5XF8 - chains 3 and 5 of the 7 polymer chains in the assembly; structure by electron microscopy, 7.10 A resolution (low resolution: residue-level contacts below are approximate; hydrogen-bond / salt-bridge calls are withheld).

# Chain 3
Protein: DNA replication licensing factor MCM3
From: Saccharomyces cerevisiae (strain ATCC 204508 / S288c)
Notes: EC 3.6.4.12
UniProt: P24279 (MCM3_YEAST); residue numbers follow UniProt; this construct covers 1-971
Chain sequence (997 residues; row label = number of the first residue in the row; numbers below 1 keep their minus sign (Met-25 is residue -25)):
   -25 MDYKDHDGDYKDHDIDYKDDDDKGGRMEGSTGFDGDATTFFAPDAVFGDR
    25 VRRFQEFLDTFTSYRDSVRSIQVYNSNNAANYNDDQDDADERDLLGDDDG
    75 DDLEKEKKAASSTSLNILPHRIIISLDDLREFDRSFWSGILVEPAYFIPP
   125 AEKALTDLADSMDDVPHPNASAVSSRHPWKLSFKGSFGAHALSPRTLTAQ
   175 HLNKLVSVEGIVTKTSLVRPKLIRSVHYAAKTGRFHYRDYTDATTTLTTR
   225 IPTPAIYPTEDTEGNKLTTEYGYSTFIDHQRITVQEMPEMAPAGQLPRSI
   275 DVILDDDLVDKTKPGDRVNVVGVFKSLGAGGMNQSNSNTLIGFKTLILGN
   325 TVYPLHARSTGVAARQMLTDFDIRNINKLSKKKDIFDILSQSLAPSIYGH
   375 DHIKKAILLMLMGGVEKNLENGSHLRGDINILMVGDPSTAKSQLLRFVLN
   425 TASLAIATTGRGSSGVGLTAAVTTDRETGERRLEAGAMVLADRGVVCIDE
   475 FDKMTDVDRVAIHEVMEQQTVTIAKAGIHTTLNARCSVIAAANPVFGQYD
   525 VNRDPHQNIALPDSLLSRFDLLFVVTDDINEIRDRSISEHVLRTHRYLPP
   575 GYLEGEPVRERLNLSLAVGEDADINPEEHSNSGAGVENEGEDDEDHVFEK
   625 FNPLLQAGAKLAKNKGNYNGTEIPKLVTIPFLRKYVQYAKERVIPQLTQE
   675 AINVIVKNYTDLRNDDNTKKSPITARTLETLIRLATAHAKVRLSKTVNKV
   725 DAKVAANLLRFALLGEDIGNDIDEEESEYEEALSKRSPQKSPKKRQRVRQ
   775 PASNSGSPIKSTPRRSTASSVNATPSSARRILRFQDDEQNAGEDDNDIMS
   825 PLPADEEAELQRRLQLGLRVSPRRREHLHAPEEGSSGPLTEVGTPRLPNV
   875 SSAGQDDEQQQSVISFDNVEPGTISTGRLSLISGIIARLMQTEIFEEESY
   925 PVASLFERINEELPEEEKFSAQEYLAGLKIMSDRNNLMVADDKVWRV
Not modelled in the structure: -25 to 12, 62-90, 142-150, 311-313, 334-337, 571-650, 739-971
Differences from the reference sequence: initiating methionine (-25); expression tag (-24 to 0)

# Chain 5
Protein: Minichromosome maintenance protein 5
From: Saccharomyces cerevisiae (strain ATCC 204508 / S288c)
Notes: EC 3.6.4.12
UniProt: P29496 (MCM5_YEAST); residues 1-775 here = UniProt positions 1-775
Chain sequence (775 residues; each row starts with the number of its first residue):
     1 MSFDRPEIYSAPVLQGESPNDDDNTEIIKSFKNFILEFRLDSQFIYRDQL
    51 RNNILVKNYSLTVNMEHLIGYNEDIYKKLSDEPSDIIPLFETAITQVAKR
   101 ISILSRAQSANNNDKDPENTSMDTDSLLLNSLPTFQLILNSNANQIPLRD
   151 LDSEHVSKIVRLSGIIISTSVLSSRATYLSIMCRNCRHTTSITINNFNSI
   201 TGNTVSLPRSCLSTIESESSMANESNIGDESTKKNCGPDPYIIIHESSKF
   251 IDQQFLKLQEIPELVPVGEMPRNLTMTCDRYLTNKVIPGTRVTIVGIYSI
   301 YNSKNGAGSGRSGGGNGGSGVAIRTPYIKILGIQSDVETSSIWNSVTMFT
   351 EEEEEEFLQLSRNPKLYEILTNSIAPSIFGNEDIKKAIVCLLMGGSKKIL
   401 PDGMRLRGDINVLLLGDPGTAKSQLLKFVEKVSPIAVYTSGKGSSAAGLT
   451 ASVQRDPMTREFYLEGGAMVLADGGVVCIDEFDKMRDEDRVAIHEAMEQQ
   501 TISIAKAGITTVLNSRTSVLAAANPIYGRYDDLKSPGDNIDFQTTILSRF
   551 DMIFIVKDDHNEERDISIANHVINIHTGNANAMQNQQEENGSEISIEKMK
   601 RYITYCRLKCAPRLSPQAAEKLSSNFVTIRKQLLINELESTERSSIPITI
   651 RQLEAIIRITESLAKLELSPIAQERHVDEAIRLFQASTMDAASQDPIGGL
   701 NQASGTSLSEIRRFEQELKRRLPIGWSTSYQTLRREFVDTHRFSQLALDK
   751 ALYALEKHETIQLRHQGQNIYRSGV
Not modelled in the structure: 1-24, 111-129, 199-200, 212-234, 307-318, 337-345, 555-593, 644-646, 694-705

# Interface between chain 3 and chain 5
Contacting residue pairs (35):
  Ala173(3) with Lys249(5); Phe250(5)
  Asn177(3) with Glu246(5)
  Thr222(3) with Glu246(5)
  Thr223(3) with His245(5); Glu246(5)
  Arg224(3) with Ile243(5)
  Ile225(3) with Ile242(5); Ile243(5)
  Gln269(3) with Thr510(5); Thr511(5)
  Leu270(3) with Gly508(5); Ile509(5); Thr510(5); Thr511(5)
  Pro271(3) with Gly508(5); Thr510(5)
  Ser300(3) with His245(5)
  Leu314(3) with Ser173(5); Met458(5); Thr459(5)
  Ile315(3) with Ser173(5); Thr459(5); Arg460(5)
  Gly316(3) with Ser174(5)
  Phe317(3) with Ser174(5)
  Val519(3) with His758(5)
  Ala534(3) with His758(5); Glu759(5)
  Ile553(3) with Arg630(5)
  Glu555(3) with Val627(5)
  Asp558(3) with Val627(5)
  Arg559(3) with Ser623(5)
  Ser562(3) with Ser623(5)
  Leu566(3) with Ala619(5)
Also at the interface, not in a pair above, chain 3 (30 interface residues in all): Gln174, Leu176, Leu301, Ser412, Phe520, Tyr523, Gln531, Glu563
Also at the interface, not in a pair above, chain 5 (33 interface residues in all): Pro133, Ile244, Ser248, Ile251, Leu622, Phe626, Lys631, Leu634, Thr649, Ser707, Ala754, Lys757

# In short
The interface between chain 3 and chain 5 involves 30 residues on one side and 33 on the other.
Here chain 3 is DNA replication licensing factor MCM3 and chain 5 is Minichromosome maintenance protein 5,
both from Saccharomyces cerevisiae (strain ATCC 204508 / S288c). Entry 5XF8 (Cryo-EM structure of the
Cdt1-MCM2-7 complex in AMPPNP state) was determined by electron microscopy.
